3RFZ - chains A and B of the 3 polymer chains in the assembly; structure by X-ray diffraction, 2.80 A resolution.

[Chain A]
Protein: Type 1 fimbrial adhesin
Organism: Escherichia coli
UniProt: Q5D223 (Q5D223_ECOLX); residues 1-279 here correspond to UniProt positions 22-300 (UniProt number = residue number + 21)
Chain sequence (279 residues; row label = number of the first residue in the row):
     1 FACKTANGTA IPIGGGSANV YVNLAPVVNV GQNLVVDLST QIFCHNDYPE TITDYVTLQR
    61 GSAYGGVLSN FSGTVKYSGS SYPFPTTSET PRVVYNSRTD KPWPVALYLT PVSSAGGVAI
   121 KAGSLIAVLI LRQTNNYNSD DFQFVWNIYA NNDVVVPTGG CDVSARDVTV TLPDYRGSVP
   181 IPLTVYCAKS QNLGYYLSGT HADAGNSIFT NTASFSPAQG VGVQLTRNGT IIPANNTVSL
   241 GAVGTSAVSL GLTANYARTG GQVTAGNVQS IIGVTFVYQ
Cystine bridges: C3-C44, C161-C187

[Chain B]
Protein: Outer membrane usher protein, type 1 fimbrial synthesis
Organism: Escherichia coli
UniProt: C6UL88 (C6UL88_ECOBR); residues 1-833 here correspond to UniProt positions 46-878 (UniProt number = residue number + 45)
Chain sequence (843 residues; row label = number of the first residue in the row):
     1 DLYFNPRFLA DDPQAVADLS RFENGQELPP GTYRVDIYLN NGYMATRDVT FNTGDSEQGI
    61 VPCLTRAQLA SMGLNTASVA GMNLLADDAC VPLTTMVQDA TAHLDVGQQR LNLTIPQAFM
   121 SNRARGYIPP ELWDPGINAG LLNYNFSGNS VQNRIGGNSH YAYLNLQSGL NIGAWRLRDN
   181 TTWSYNSSDR SSGSKNKWQH INTWLERDII PLRSRLTLGD GYTQGDIFDG INFRGAQLAS
   241 DDNMLPDSQR GFAPVIHGIA RGTAQVTIKQ NGYDIYNSTV PPGPFTINDI YAAGNSGDLQ
   301 VTIKEADGST QIFTVPYSSV PLLQREGHTR YSITAGEYRS GNAQQEKPRF FQSTLLHGLP
   361 AGWTIYGGTQ LADRYRAFNF GIGKNMGALG ALSVDMTQAN STLPDDSQHD GQSVRFLYNK
   421 SLNESGTNIQ LVGYRYSTSG YFNFADTTYS RMNGYNIETQ DGVIQVKPKF TDYYNLAYNK
   481 RGKLQLTVTQ QLGRTSTLYL SGSHQTYWGT SNVDEQFQAG LNTAFEDINW TLSYSLTKNA
   541 WQKGRDQMLA LNVNIPFSHW LRSDSKSQWR HASASYSMSH DLNGRMTNLA GVYGTLLEDN
   601 NLSYSVQTGY AGGGDGNSGS TGYATLNYRG GYGNANIGYS HSDDIKQLYY GVSGGVLAHA
   661 NGVTLGQPLN DTVVLVKAPG AKDAKVENQT GVRTDWRGYA VLPYATEYRE NRVALDTNTL
   721 ADNVDLDNAV ANVVPTRGAI VRAEFKARVG IKLLMTLTHN NKPLPFGAMV TSESSQSSGI
   781 VADNGQVYLS GMPLAGKVQV KWGEEENAHC VANYQLPPES QQQLLTQLSA ECRSAWSHPQ
   841 FEK
Disordered / not traced: 1-25, 188-195, 454-473, 805-807, 835-843
Differences from the reference sequence: expression tag (834-843)
Cystine bridges: C63-C90, C810-C832

[Chain A / chain B interface]
Pairs across the interface (85):
  T5(A) with Q607(B), hydrogen bond (backbone-side chain)
  A6(A) with S605(B), hydrogen bond (backbone-side chain); Q607(B), hydrogen bond (backbone-side chain)
  N7(A) with Y593(B); Q607(B)
  G8(A) with S575(B), hydrogen bond (backbone-side chain); S577(B), hydrogen bond (backbone-side chain)
  T9(A) with N552(B)
  G16(A) with Q518(B)
  S17(A) with Q518(B), hydrogen bond
  N19(A) with N522(B); T531(B), hydrogen bond
  Y21(A) with N529(B); N552(B), hydrogen bond; N554(B); Y593(B)
  N23(A) with H571(B)
  G31(A) with R712(B)
  Q32(A) with E687(B); N688(B); R712(B)
  N33(A) with N688(B)
  V35(A) with Y704(B), hydrophobic
  D37(A) with R629(B), salt bridge; Y704(B), hydrogen bond
  T40(A) with N627(B)
  Y55(A) with S340(B), hydrogen bond (side chain-backbone); G341(B)
  Y64(A) with Q430(B), hydrogen bond
  L68(A) with A292(B); S296(B)
  S72(A) with D247(B), hydrogen bond
  G73(A) with D247(B)
  T74(A) with T706(B)
  K76(A) with N670(B); Y704(B); A705(B), hydrogen bond (side chain-backbone); E707(B), salt bridge
  S78(A) with Q167(B), hydrogen bond (backbone-side chain)
  G79(A) with N670(B); D671(B), hydrogen bond (backbone-backbone)
  S80(A) with D671(B); R737(B)
  S81(A) with N243(B); D671(B), hydrogen bond (backbone-side chain); E707(B), hydrogen bond; R737(B), hydrogen bond (backbone-side chain)
  Y82(A) with Y222(B); R737(B)
  P83(A) with N243(B); R250(B)
  T87(A) with D242(B), hydrogen bond; R250(B); R330(B)
  S88(A) with Q224(B)
  E89(A) with Y222(B), hydrogen bond (backbone-side chain); Q224(B), hydrogen bond (backbone-side chain)
  T90(A) with Y222(B), hydrogen bond (backbone-side chain)
  P91(A) with Y222(B)
  R92(A) with N232(B); S340(B), hydrogen bond (side chain-backbone)
  S97(A) with Y163(B), hydrogen bond
  T99(A) with N149(B); Q647(B)
  A106(A) with Y704(B)
  Y108(A) with Q689(B), hydrogen bond; Y704(B), hydrogen bond (side chain-backbone); A705(B), hydrophobic; T706(B)
  V112(A) with Y291(B)
  G123(A) with N529(B)
  N136(A) with G341(B), hydrogen bond (side chain-backbone); N342(B)
  Y137(A) with N342(B)
  Y149(A) with N522(B), hydrogen bond; N529(B)
  N151(A) with N554(B), hydrogen bond; P556(B); S573(B); Y593(B), hydrogen bond
  D153(A) with H559(B), salt bridge
  P180(A) with Q108(B)
  T245(A) with N277(B), hydrogen bond
  S246(A) with Q265(B), hydrogen bond; T279(B)
Interface residues without a listed pair, chain A (59 interface residues in all): K4, R60, V94, D100, T110, A122, N138, R166, V179, P182
Interface residues without a listed pair, chain B (69 interface residues in all): Y38, G107, R110, I201, G251, A293, N295, P321, R339, A343, Y449, Y499, D527, L589, Y623, Y649, L669, R709

[Overview]
The interface between chain A and chain B involves 59 residues on one side and 69 on the other; the contacts
include 32 hydrogen bonds and 3 salt bridges. Polar pairs include D37(A)-R629(B), K76(A)-E707(B) and
D153(A)-H559(B).
Chain A is Type 1 fimbrial adhesin and chain B is Outer membrane usher protein, type 1 fimbrial synthesis,
both from Escherichia coli; the structure, Crystal structure of the FimD usher bound to its cognate FimC:FimH
substrate, was determined by X-ray diffraction (same publication as 3OHN).
